PDB entry 8C8Q | electron microscopy, 3.36 A resolution | chains B and I of the 13 polymer chains in the assembly

== Chain B ==
Protein: Cytochrome c oxidase subunit 2
Organism: Schizosaccharomyces pombe
Notes: EC 7.1.1.9
UniProtKB: P21534 (COX2_SCHPO); residues 1-248 here = UniProt positions 1-248
Sequence (248 residues; each row starts with the number of its first residue):
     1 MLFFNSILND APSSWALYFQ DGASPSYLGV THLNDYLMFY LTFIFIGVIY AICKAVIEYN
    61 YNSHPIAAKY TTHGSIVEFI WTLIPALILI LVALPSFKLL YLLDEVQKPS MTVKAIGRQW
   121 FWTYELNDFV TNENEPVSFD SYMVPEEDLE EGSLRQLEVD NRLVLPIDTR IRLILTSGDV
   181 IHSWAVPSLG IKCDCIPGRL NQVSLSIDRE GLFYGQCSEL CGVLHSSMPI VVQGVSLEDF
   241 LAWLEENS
Not modelled in the structure: 1-9, 248
Bound ions: dinuclear copper ion: H182, H225; Mg2+: E219 (shared with 1 residue of chain A)
Residues lining bound ligands: heme a (HEA): I44, P85, I88, L89
UniProt features mapped onto this chain:
  - binding site (Cu cation): H182, C217, E219, C221, H225, M228
  - binding site (Mg(2+)): E219

== Chain I ==
Protein: Cytochrome c oxidase subunit 9, mitochondrial
Organism: Schizosaccharomyces pombe
UniProtKB: O94705 (COX9_SCHPO); residues 1-58 here = UniProt positions 1-58
Sequence (58 residues; each row starts with the number of its first residue):
     1 MAVGPVTGMF KRRIVTDFSV TMILGTLGAC YWWFGYHKPA ARQREEFYVK LAAEKNAE
Not modelled in the structure: 1, 57-58

== Interface between chain B and chain I ==
Pairs across the interface (26; chain B residue first):
  Y18(B) with Y36(I)
  G22(B) with R44(I), hydrogen bond (backbone-side chain)
  A23(B) with Y48(I)
  L28(B) with R44(I)
  H32(B) with H37(I)
  D35(B) with W32(I); H37(I), salt bridge
  M38(B) with W32(I), hydrophobic
  F39(B) with A29(I); W32(I); W33(I), hydrophobic
  T42(B) with A29(I)
  F43(B) with G25(I); T26(I); A29(I), hydrophobic
  G47(B) with T21(I)
  Y50(B) with V20(I); T21(I); L24(I), hydrophobic
  K54(B) with D17(I)
  E58(B) with R13(I); D17(I)
  Y59(B) with F10(I); R13(I)
  H64(B) with R13(I)
  R209(B) with Y48(I)
Interface residues without a listed pair, chain B (22 interface residues in all): Y27, Y36, I46, A51, D208
Interface residues without a listed pair, chain I (19 interface residues in all): M22, G28, C30, F47

== Overview ==
The interface between chain B and chain I involves 22 residues on one side and 19 on the other, with 1
hydrogen bond and 1 salt bridge. Among the polar pairs are D35(B)-H37(I) and G22(B)-R44(I). Ligands of chain
B: heme a.
Chain B is Cytochrome c oxidase subunit 2 and chain I is Cytochrome c oxidase subunit 9, mitochondrial, both
from Schizosaccharomyces pombe; the structure, Cytochrome c oxidase from Schizosaccharomyces pombe, was
determined by electron microscopy.
